1TII - chains A and C of the 7 polymer chains in the assembly; structure by X-ray diffraction, 2.25 A resolution.

Chain A:
Name: Heat labile enterotoxin type iib
From: Escherichia coli
Reference sequence: P43528 (E2BA_ECOLI); residues 1-190 here correspond to UniProt positions 21-210 (UniProt number = residue number + 20)
Amino-acid sequence (190 residues; row label = number of the first residue in the row):
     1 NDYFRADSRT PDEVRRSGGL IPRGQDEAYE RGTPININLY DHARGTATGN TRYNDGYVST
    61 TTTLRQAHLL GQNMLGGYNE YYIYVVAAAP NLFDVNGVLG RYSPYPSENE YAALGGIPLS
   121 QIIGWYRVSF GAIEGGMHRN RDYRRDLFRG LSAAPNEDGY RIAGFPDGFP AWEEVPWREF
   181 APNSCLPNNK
Disordered / not traced: 47, 188-190
UniProt features mapped onto this chain:
  - active site: Glu110

Chain C:
Name: Heat labile enterotoxin type iib
From: Escherichia coli
Reference sequence: P43528 (E2BA_ECOLI); residues 191-243 here correspond to UniProt positions 211-263 (UniProt number = residue number + 20)
Amino-acid sequence (53 residues; numbered 191 to 243; the number before each row is that of its first residue):
   191 ASSDTTCASL TNKLSQHDLA DFKKYIKRKF TLMTLLSINN DGFFSNNGGK DEL
Disordered / not traced: 191-194, 231-243

Interface between chain A and chain C:
Residue-residue contacts (36):
  Tyr29(A) with Phe212(C); Lys213(C), hydrogen bond (backbone-side chain)
  Glu30(A) with Lys213(C)
  Gly32(A) with Lys213(C), hydrogen bond (backbone-side chain)
  Thr33(A) with Gln206(C)
  Pro34(A) with Gln206(C), hydrogen bond (backbone-side chain); Leu209(C)
  Asn36(A) with Asn202(C)
  Ile37(A) with Asn202(C), hydrogen bond (backbone-side chain); Ser205(C); Gln206(C)
  Asn91(A) with Phe212(C)
  Leu114(A) with Asp208(C); Leu209(C)
  Gly115(A) with Leu209(C)
  Asp146(A) with Lys219(C); Met223(C)
  Leu147(A) with Lys219(C), hydrogen bond (backbone-side chain); Phe220(C)
  Phe148(A) with Ile216(C), hydrophobic
  Arg161(A) with Leu204(C)
  Ile162(A) with Leu204(C), hydrophobic; Ser205(C); Asp208(C)
  Gly164(A) with Thr201(C)
  Phe165(A) with Cys197(C)
  Asp167(A) with Cys197(C)
  Trp172(A) with Cys197(C)
  Pro182(A) with Leu200(C), hydrophobic; Leu204(C), hydrophobic
  Asn183(A) with Leu200(C)
  Ser184(A) with Thr195(C); Thr196(C), hydrogen bond (side chain-backbone); Cys197(C); Leu200(C)
  Cys185(A) with Cys197(C), disulfide
Other interface residues (no listed pair), chain A (31 interface residues in all): Ile35, Asn38, Tyr57, Ala89, Pro90, Gln121, Leu151, Pro166
Other interface residues (no listed pair), chain C (19 interface residues in all): Tyr215, Lys217
Disulfides between the chains: Cys185(A)-Cys197(C)

Summary:
31 residues of chain A face 19 of chain C across their interface, with 1 disulfide bond and 6 hydrogen bonds.
Polar contacts include Tyr29(A)-Lys213(C), Gly32(A)-Lys213(C) and Pro34(A)-Gln206(C). UniProt lists
active-site residue Glu110(A) on chain A.
Here chain A is Heat labile enterotoxin type iib and chain C is Heat labile enterotoxin type iib, both from
Escherichia coli. Entry 1TII (Escherichia coli heat labile enterotoxin type iib) was determined by X-ray
diffraction.
